6P2G - chains A and T of the 4 polymer chains in the assembly; structure by X-ray diffraction, 2.99 A resolution.

Chain A:
Protein: Reverse transcriptase/ribonuclease H
Source organism: Human immunodeficiency virus type 1 group M subtype B (isolate HXB2)
Notes: EC 2.7.7.49, 2.7.7.7, 3.1.26.13
UniProt: P04585 (POL_HV1H2); residues 1-560 here correspond to UniProt positions 588-1147 (UniProt number = residue number + 587)
Amino-acid sequence (560 residues; row label = number of the first residue in the row):
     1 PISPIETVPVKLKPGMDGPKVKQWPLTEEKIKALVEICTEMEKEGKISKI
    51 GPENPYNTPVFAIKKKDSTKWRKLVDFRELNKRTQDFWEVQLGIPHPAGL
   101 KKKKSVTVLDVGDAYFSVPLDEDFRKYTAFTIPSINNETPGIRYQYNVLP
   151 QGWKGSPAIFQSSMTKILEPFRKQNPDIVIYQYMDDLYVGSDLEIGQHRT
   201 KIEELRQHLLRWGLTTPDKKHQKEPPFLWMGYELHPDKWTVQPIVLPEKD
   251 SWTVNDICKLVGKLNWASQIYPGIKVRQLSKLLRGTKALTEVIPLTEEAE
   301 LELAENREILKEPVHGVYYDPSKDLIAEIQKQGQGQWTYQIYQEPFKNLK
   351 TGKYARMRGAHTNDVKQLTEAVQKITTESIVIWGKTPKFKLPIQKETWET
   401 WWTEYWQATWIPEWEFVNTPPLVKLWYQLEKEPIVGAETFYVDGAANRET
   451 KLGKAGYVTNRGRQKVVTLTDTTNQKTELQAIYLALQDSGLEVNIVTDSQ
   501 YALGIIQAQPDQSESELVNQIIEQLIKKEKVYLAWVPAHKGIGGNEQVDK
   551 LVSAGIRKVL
Disordered / not traced: 134-142, 555-560
Sequence notes: engineered mutation Cys258 (Gln845 in P04585), Ser280 (Cys867 in P04585)
Curated features (UniProtKB/Swiss-Prot):
  - region: Phe227 to His235 (RT 'primer grip')
  - motif: Trp398 to Trp414 (Tryptophan repeat motif)
  - binding site (Mg(2+)): Asp110, Asp185, Asp186, Asp443, Glu478, Asp498, Asp549
  - site: Trp401 (Essential for RT p66/p51 heterodimerization), Trp414 (Essential for RT p66/p51 heterodimerization), Phe440, Tyr441 (Cleavage), Leu560 (Cleavage)
Ion coordination: Mg2+: Asp110, Val111, Asp185 (together with 2',3'-dideoxycytidine 5'-triphosphate)
Residues lining bound ligands: 2',3'-dideoxycytidine 5'-triphosphate (DCT): Arg72, Asp110, Val111, Gly112, Asp113, Ala114, Tyr115, Gln151, Met184, Asp185
What the authors report for this chain:
  - Mg2+ coordination: Asp110, Val111, Asp185
  - binding site for 2',3'-dideoxycytidine 5'-triphosphate: Arg72, Asp113, Ala114

Chain T:
Molecule: DNA template 27-mer
Sequence (27 nucleotides; numbered 701 to 727; the number before each row is that of its first residue):
   701 ATGGGCGGCGCCCGAACAGGGACTGTG
Disordered / not traced: 701-703, 726-727

How chain A and chain T interact:
Pairs across the interface (40; chain A residue first):
  Phe61(A) - DG704(T)  sugar contact
  Phe61(A) - DG705(T)  sugar contact
  Leu74(A) - DG705(T)  base contact
  Val75(A) - DG705(T)  sugar contact
  Asp76(A) - DG705(T)  sugar contact
  Arg78(A) - DG705(T)  phosphate contact
  Arg78(A) - DC706(T)  phosphate contact
  Asn81(A) - DC706(T)  sugar contact
  Glu89(A) - DG707(T)  phosphate contact
  Glu89(A) - DG708(T)  phosphate contact
  Gln91(A) - DG708(T)  sugar contact
  Leu92(A) - DC709(T)  sugar contact
  Gly93(A) - DC709(T)  sugar contact
  Ile94(A) - DG708(T)  base contact
  Ile94(A) - DC709(T)  sugar contact
  Gln151(A) - DG705(T)  base contact
  Gly152(A) - DG705(T)  hydrogen bond to the base
  Gly152(A) - DC706(T)  sugar contact
  Lys154(A) - DC706(T)  phosphate contact
  Lys154(A) - DG707(T)  phosphate contact
  Pro157(A) - DC706(T)  base contact
  Pro157(A) - DG707(T)  sugar contact
  Tyr183(A) - DG707(T)  hydrogen bond to the base
  Tyr183(A) - DG708(T)  base contact
  Asn265(A) - DC711(T)  sugar contact
  Ser280(A) - DC712(T)  phosphate contact
  Ser280(A) - DC713(T)  phosphate contact
  Lys281(A) - DC713(T)  phosphate contact
  Leu283(A) - DC713(T)  phosphate contact
  Arg284(A) - DC713(T)  salt bridge to the phosphate
  Arg284(A) - DG714(T)  phosphate contact
  Gly285(A) - DG714(T)  phosphate contact
  Lys353(A) - DC711(T)  phosphate contact
  Lys353(A) - DC712(T)  salt bridge to the phosphate
  Ala355(A) - DC712(T)  phosphate contact
  Arg448(A) - DC723(T)  base contact
  Asn474(A) - DC723(T)  sugar contact
  Gln500(A) - DG721(T)  phosphate contact
  Gln500(A) - DA722(T)  hydrogen bond to the phosphate
  His539(A) - DC723(T)  salt bridge to the phosphate
Other interface residues (no listed pair), chain A (37 interface residues in all): Trp24, Tyr115, Trp153, Met184, Val276, Arg356, Gln475, Asp498, Ser499

Summary:
The interface between chain A and chain T involves 37 residues on one side and 13 on the other, with 3
hydrogen bonds and 3 salt bridges. Polar contacts include Gly152(A)-DG705(T), Tyr183(A)-DG707(T) and
Gln500(A)-DA722(T). The paper reports a binding site for 2',3'-dideoxycytidine 5'-triphosphate at Arg72(A),
Asp113(A) and Ala114(A); Mg2+ coordination by Asp110(A), Val111(A) and Asp185(A).
Chain A is Reverse transcriptase/ribonuclease H (Human immunodeficiency virus type 1 group M subtype B
(isolate HXB2)) and chain T is DNA template 27-mer; the structure, Structure of HIV-1 Reverse Transcriptase
(RT) in complex with dsDNA and D-ddCTP, was determined by X-ray diffraction, deposited together with 6OR7,
6OTZ, 6OUN, 6P1I and 6P1X.
